PDB entry 7UYM | X-ray diffraction, 2.20 A resolution | chains H and L of the 4 polymer chains in the assembly

== Chain H ==
Molecule: 850 Fab Heavy Chain
Source organism: Mus musculus
Notes: antibody fragment or engineered binder
Amino-acid sequence (226 residues; each row starts with the number of its first residue; a row labelled like 82A-82C holds insertion residues (82A, then the next letters in order)):
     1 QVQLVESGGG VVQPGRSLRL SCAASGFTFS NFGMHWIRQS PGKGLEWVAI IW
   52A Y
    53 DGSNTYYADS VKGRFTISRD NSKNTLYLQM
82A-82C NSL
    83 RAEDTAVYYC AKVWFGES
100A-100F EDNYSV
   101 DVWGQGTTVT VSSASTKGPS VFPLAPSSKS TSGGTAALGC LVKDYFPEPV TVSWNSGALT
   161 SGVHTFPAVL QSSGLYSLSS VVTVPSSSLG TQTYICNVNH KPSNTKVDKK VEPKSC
Not modelled in the structure: 215-216
Cystine bridges: Cys-22/Cys-92, Cys-140/Cys-196
Reported in the primary citation:
  - conformationally variable residues (side-chain flip): Asn-100C, Tyr-100D

== Chain L ==
Molecule: 850 Fab Light Chain
Source organism: Mus musculus
Notes: antibody fragment or engineered binder
Amino-acid sequence (213 residues; each row starts with the number of its first residue):
     1 DIQMTQSPST LSTSVGDRVT ITCRASQSIS NWLAWYQQKP GKAPKLLIYK ASTLESGVPS
    61 RFSGSGSGTE FTLTISSLQP DDFATYYCQQ YSSYWTFGQG TKLEIKRTVA APSVFIFPPS
   121 DEQLKSGTAS VVCLLNNFYP REAKVQWKVD NALQSGNSQE SVTEQDSKDS TYSLSSTLTL
   181 SKADYEKHKV YACEVTHQGL SSPVTKSFNR GEC
Not modelled in the structure: 213
Cystine bridges: Cys-23/Cys-88, Cys-133/Cys-193

== Interface between chain H and chain L ==
Residue-residue contacts - 72 pairs, chain H then chain L:
  His-35(H) with Trp-95(L)
  Gln-39(H) with Gln-38(L), hydrogen bond; Tyr-87(L)
  Leu-45(H) with Tyr-87(L), hydrophobic; Phe-97(L)
  Trp-47(H) with Tyr-94(L), hydrophobic; Trp-95(L)
  Ile-50(H) with Trp-95(L), hydrophobic
  Tyr-91(H) with Gln-38(L)
  Trp-96(H) with Leu-46(L), hydrophobic; Tyr-49(L), hydrophobic; Tyr-91(L)
  Asp-100B(H) with Trp-32(L); Lys-50(L), salt bridge
  Asn-100C(H) with Trp-32(L); Tyr-91(L); Ser-92(L)
  Tyr-100D(H) with Tyr-91(L); Trp-95(L), hydrogen bond (backbone-side chain)
  Ser-100E(H) with Tyr-36(L), hydrogen bond; Gln-89(L), hydrogen bond; Tyr-91(L); Trp-95(L)
  Val-100F(H) with Tyr-36(L), hydrogen bond (backbone-side chain)
  Asp-101(H) with Leu-46(L)
  Trp-103(H) with Tyr-36(L); Pro-44(L); Phe-97(L), hydrophobic
  Gly-104(H) with Ala-43(L)
  Val-121(H) with Glu-122(L)
  Phe-122(H) with Ser-120(L); Glu-122(L); Gln-123(L)
  Pro-123(H) with Ser-120(L)
  Leu-124(H) with Phe-117(L), hydrophobic; Val-132(L), hydrophobic
  Ala-125(H) with Phe-117(L)
  Lys-129(H) with Phe-115(L); Ile-116(L), hydrogen bond (backbone-backbone); Ser-207(L), hydrogen bond (side chain-backbone); Glu-212(L)
  Ser-130(H) with Phe-115(L); Ile-116(L); Phe-117(L)
  Thr-131(H) with Phe-115(L)
  Ser-132(H) with Phe-115(L)
  Ala-137(H) with Phe-115(L), hydrophobic; Phe-117(L); Leu-134(L), hydrophobic
  Leu-138(H) with Phe-117(L), hydrophobic
  Leu-141(H) with Ser-130(L)
  Lys-143(H) with Gln-123(L); Ser-130(L)
  His-164(H) with Asn-136(L), hydrogen bond; Asn-137(L); Asp-166(L), salt bridge; Ser-173(L)
  Phe-166(H) with Leu-134(L), hydrophobic; Ser-161(L); Thr-163(L); Ser-173(L); Leu-174(L); Ser-175(L)
  Pro-167(H) with Ser-161(L), hydrogen bond (backbone-side chain); Val-162(L)
  Val-169(H) with Gln-159(L); Glu-160(L); Ser-161(L)
  Leu-170(H) with Gln-159(L), hydrogen bond (backbone-side chain)
  Gln-171(H) with Gln-159(L)
  Thr-183(H) with Asn-136(L)
  Lys-209(H) with Glu-122(L), salt bridge
Also at the interface, not in a pair above, chain H (44 interface residues in all): Ile-37, Glu-46, Tyr-58, Glu-99, Thr-135, Thr-165, Ser-179, Val-181
Also at the interface, not in a pair above, chain L (44 interface residues in all): Lys-42, Glu-55, Pro-118, Thr-128, Thr-179, Lys-206, Phe-208

== Summary ==
The chain H/chain L interface involves 44 residues from each chain; the contacts include 10 hydrogen bonds and
3 salt bridges. Among the polar pairs are Asp-100B(H)/Lys-50(L), His-164(H)/Asp-166(L) and
Lys-209(H)/Glu-122(L). The paper reports conformational variability at Asn-100C(H) and Tyr-100D(H).
Here chain H is 850 Fab Heavy Chain and chain L is 850 Fab Light Chain, both from Mus musculus. Entry 7UYM
(850 Fab in complex with NANPNANPNANP peptide) was determined by X-ray diffraction together with 7UYL and 7V05
from the same study.
